Entry 7V9M (electron microscopy, 3.29 A resolution); this record covers chains A and N of the 6 polymer chains in the assembly.

== Chain A ==
Molecule: Guanine nucleotide-binding protein G(s) subunit alpha isoforms short
From: Homo sapiens
UniProtKB: P63092 (GNAS2_HUMAN); residue numbers follow UniProt; this construct covers 1-394
Chain sequence (394 residues; numbered 1 to 394; the number before each row is that of its first residue):
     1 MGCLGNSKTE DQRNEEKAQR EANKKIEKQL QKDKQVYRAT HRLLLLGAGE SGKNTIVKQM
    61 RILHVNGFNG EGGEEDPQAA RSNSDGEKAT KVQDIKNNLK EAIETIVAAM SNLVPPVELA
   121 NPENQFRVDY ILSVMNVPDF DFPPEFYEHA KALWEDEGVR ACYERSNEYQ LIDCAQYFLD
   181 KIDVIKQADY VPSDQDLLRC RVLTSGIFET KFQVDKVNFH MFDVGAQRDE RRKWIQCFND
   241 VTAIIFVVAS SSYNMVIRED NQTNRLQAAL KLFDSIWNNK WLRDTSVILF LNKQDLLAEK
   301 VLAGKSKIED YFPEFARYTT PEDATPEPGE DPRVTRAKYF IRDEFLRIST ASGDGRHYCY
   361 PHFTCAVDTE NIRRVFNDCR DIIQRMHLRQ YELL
Not modelled in the structure: 1-9, 49-51, 61-204, 252-262, 304-306
Sequence notes: engineered mutation Asn54 (Ser in P63092), Ala226 (Gly in P63092), Ala268 (Glu in P63092), Lys271 (Asn in P63092), Asp274 (Lys in P63092), Lys280 (Arg in P63092), Asp284 (Thr in P63092), Thr285 (Ile in P63092)

== Chain N ==
Molecule: Nanobody-35
From: synthetic construct
Notes: antibody fragment or engineered binder
Chain sequence (140 residues; row label = number of the first residue in the row; numbers below 1 keep their minus sign (Met-1 is residue -1)):
    -1 MAQVQLQESG GGLVQPGGSL RLSCAASGFT FSNYKMNWVR QAPGKGLEWV SDISQSGASI
    59 SYTGSVKGRF TISRDNAKNT LYLQMNSLKP EDTAVYYCAR CPAPFTRDCF DVTSTTYAYR
   119 GQGTQVTVSS HHHHHHEPEA
Not modelled in the structure: -1 to 0, 127-138

== How chain A and chain N interact ==
Contacting residue pairs (20):
  Arg228(A) with Thr114(N), hydrogen bond
  Asp229(A) with Thr111(N)
  Glu230(A) with Thr111(N); Thr114(N), hydrogen bond; Tyr115(N)
  Arg232(A) with Pro100(N); Phe108(N); Tyr115(N)
  Thr263(A) with Lys43(N); Gly44(N)
  Gln267(A) with Trp47(N); Thr61(N)
  Ser275(A) with Asp106(N); Cys107(N), hydrogen bond (side chain-backbone); Phe108(N)
  Asn279(A) with Asp106(N), hydrogen bond
  Tyr311(A) with Gly62(N); Ser63(N)
  Pro313(A) with Gly62(N)
  Glu314(A) with Lys65(N), salt bridge
Interface residues without a listed pair, chain A (18 interface residues in all): Arg231, Asn264, Lys271, Leu272, Ile276, Asn278, Asp310
Interface residues without a listed pair, chain N (18 interface residues in all): Glu46, Asp50, Tyr60, Arg105

== Summary ==
The chain A/chain N interface involves 18 residues from each chain, with 4 hydrogen bonds and 1 salt bridge.
Among the polar pairs are Glu314(A)-Lys65(N), Arg228(A)-Thr114(N) and Glu230(A)-Thr114(N).
Here chain A is Guanine nucleotide-binding protein G(s) subunit alpha isoforms short (Homo sapiens) and chain
N is Nanobody-35 (synthetic construct). Entry 7V9M (Cryo-EM structure of the GHRH-bound human GHRHR splice
variant 1 complex) was determined by electron microscopy (same publication as 7V9L).
